1SVZ - chains A and B of the 4 polymer chains in the assembly; structure by X-ray diffraction, 1.89 A resolution.

[Chain A (and B)]
Protein: single-chain Fv fragment 1696
Organism: Mus musculus
Notes: fragment: scFv1696; chain B of this document is another copy of the same molecule, construct and numbering; everything in this record applies to it too
UniProtKB: P01631 (KV2A7_MOUSE); residues 4-112 carry their UniProt numbers (109 of 247 residues fall inside the UniProt entry; the rest is not from it)
Amino-acid sequence (247 residues; row label = number of the first residue in the row):
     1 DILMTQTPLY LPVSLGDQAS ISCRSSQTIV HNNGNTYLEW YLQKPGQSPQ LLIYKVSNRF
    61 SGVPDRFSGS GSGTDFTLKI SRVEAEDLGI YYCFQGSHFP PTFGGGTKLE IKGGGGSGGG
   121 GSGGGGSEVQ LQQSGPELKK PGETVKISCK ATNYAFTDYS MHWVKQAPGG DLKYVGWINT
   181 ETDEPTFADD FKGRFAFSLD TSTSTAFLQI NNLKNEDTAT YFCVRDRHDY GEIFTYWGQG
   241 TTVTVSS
Disordered / not traced: 113-127
Disulfides: Cys-23/Cys-93, Cys-149/Cys-223
Curated features (UniProtKB/Swiss-Prot):
  - region: Trp-40 to Lys-44, Gly-46 to Pro-49, Leu-51 to Tyr-54 (Framework-2), Lys-55 to Ser-61 (Complementarity-determining-2), Gly-62 to Cys-93 (Framework-3), Phe-103 to Lys-112 (Framework-4)

[How chain A and chain B interact]
Residue-residue contacts (19):
  Leu-9(A) / Gln-132(B)
  Leu-9(A) / Gln-133(B)
  Leu-9(A) / Gly-135(B)
  Tyr-10(A) / Gln-132(B)
  Tyr-10(A) / Gln-239(B)
  Pro-45(A) / Gln-47(B)
  Lys-108(A) / Gly-46(B)  hydrogen bond (side chain-backbone)
  Lys-108(A) / Gln-239(B)
  Lys-112(A) / Glu-128(B)
  Pro-168(A) / Thr-242(B)
  Gly-169(A) / Thr-242(B)  hydrogen bond (backbone-side chain)
  Asp-171(A) / Pro-136(B)
  Asn-215(A) / Asn-215(B)
  Asn-215(A) / Glu-216(B)
  Glu-216(A) / Val-245(B)
  Glu-216(A) / Ser-246(B)  hydrogen bond
  Glu-216(A) / Ser-247(B)  hydrogen bond (side chain-backbone)
  Thr-244(A) / Pro-168(B)
  Thr-244(A) / Gly-169(B)
Other interface residues (no listed pair), chain A (17 interface residues in all): Pro-12, Gly-46, Lys-173, Lys-214, Thr-218, Val-245
Other interface residues (no listed pair), chain B (24 interface residues in all): Lys-44, Pro-45, Gln-130, Ser-134, Leu-138, Thr-218, Thr-220, Thr-244

[Summary]
17 residues of chain A face 24 of chain B across their interface, with 4 hydrogen bonds. Among the polar pairs
are Lys-108(A)/Gly-46(B), Gly-169(A)/Thr-242(B) and Glu-216(A)/Ser-246(B).
Both chains are single-chain Fv fragment 1696 (Mus musculus). Entry 1SVZ (Crystal structure of the
single-chain Fv fragment 1696 in complex with the epitope peptide corresponding to ...) was determined by
X-ray diffraction.
